PDB entry 7WE6 | electron microscopy, 3.20 A resolution | chains O and P of the 26 polymer chains in the assembly

[Chain O (and P)]
Molecule: CRISPR-associated protein Csy3
Source organism: Pseudomonas aeruginosa
Notes: chain P of this document is another copy of the same molecule, construct and numbering; everything in this record applies to it too
Reference sequence: A0A659BSG0 (A0A659BSG0_PSEAI); numbering as in UniProt (aligned over 1-342)
Amino-acid sequence (342 residues; row label = number of the first residue in the row):
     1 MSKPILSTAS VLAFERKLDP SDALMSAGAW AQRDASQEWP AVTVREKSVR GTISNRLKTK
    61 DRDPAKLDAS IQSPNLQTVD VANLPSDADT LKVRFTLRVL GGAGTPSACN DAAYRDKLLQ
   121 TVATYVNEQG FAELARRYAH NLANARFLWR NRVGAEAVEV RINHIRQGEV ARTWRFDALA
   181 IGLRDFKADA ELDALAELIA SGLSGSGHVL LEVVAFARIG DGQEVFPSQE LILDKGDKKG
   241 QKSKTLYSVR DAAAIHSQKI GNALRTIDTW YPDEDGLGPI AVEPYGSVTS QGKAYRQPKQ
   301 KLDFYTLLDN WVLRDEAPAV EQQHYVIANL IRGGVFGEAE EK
Not modelled in the structure: 1-4, 339-342 (chain P: 1-4, 340-342)

[Chain O / chain P interface]
Residue-residue contacts - 63 pairs, chain O then chain P:
  Glu15(O) with Arg150(P), salt bridge
  Arg16(O) with Glu224(P), salt bridge
  Asp19(O) with Gln223(P)
  Ser21(O) with Gly222(P); Gln223(P)
  Asp22(O) with Asn83(P)
  Arg94(O) with Ser86(P)
  Thr96(O) with Asp221(P), hydrogen bond (side chain-backbone); Gln223(P), hydrogen bond
  Leu97(O) with Gln223(P)
  Arg98(O) with Val153(P), hydrogen bond (side chain-backbone); Gly154(P), hydrogen bond (side chain-backbone); Ala155(P); Ile219(P); Gln223(P)
  Leu100(O) with Gly154(P)
  Ala108(O) with Ser290(P)
  Cys109(O) with Ser290(P), hydrogen bond (backbone-backbone); Gln291(P)
  Asn110(O) with Gln291(P)
  Arg115(O) with Gln291(P), hydrogen bond
  Arg166(O) with Glu156(P), salt bridge
  Gln167(O) with Glu156(P); Arg218(P)
  Gly168(O) with Arg218(P)
  His208(O) with Gly154(P); Glu156(P), salt bridge
  Leu210(O) with Ile219(P)
  Glu230(O) with Lys47(P); Ser48(P), hydrogen bond (side chain-backbone)
  Leu231(O) with Ser48(P), hydrogen bond (backbone-side chain); Leu76(P), hydrophobic; Gln241(P)
  Tyr247(O) with Arg45(P), hydrogen bond
  His256(O) with Ser48(P)
  Ser257(O) with Lys47(P), hydrogen bond
  Gln258(O) with Lys47(P), hydrogen bond; Ser48(P), hydrogen bond (side chain-backbone); Val49(P)
  Pro284(O) with Ser54(P)
  Tyr285(O) with Asn55(P), hydrogen bond (side chain-backbone); Arg56(P); Leu57(P), hydrogen bond (side chain-backbone)
  Ser287(O) with Ile71(P)
  Val288(O) with Ile71(P)
  Gly292(O) with Asp68(P); Gln72(P), hydrogen bond (backbone-side chain)
  Lys293(O) with Asp68(P); Ile71(P)
  Ala294(O) with Leu67(P), hydrophobic; Asp68(P), hydrogen bond (backbone-side chain); Ile71(P), hydrophobic
  Gln297(O) with Pro64(P); Asp68(P), hydrogen bond
  Pro298(O) with Lys60(P); Asp61(P)
  Lys299(O) with Asp61(P)
  Tyr305(O) with Ser54(P), hydrogen bond (side chain-backbone); Asn55(P); Arg56(P), hydrogen bond (side chain-backbone)
  Asp309(O) with Arg56(P), salt bridge
  Gly337(O) with Arg56(P), hydrogen bond (backbone-side chain)
  Glu338(O) with Arg56(P)
Other interface residues (no listed pair), chain O (47 interface residues in all): Pro20, Leu24, Leu233, Arg250, Thr289, Arg332, Val335, Phe336
Other interface residues (no listed pair), chain P (38 interface residues in all): Glu46, Thr52, Gln77, Pro85, Gly220, Gly292

[Summary]
Chain O and chain P form an interface of 47 and 38 residues respectively, with 20 hydrogen bonds and 5 salt
bridges. Among the polar pairs are Glu15(O)-Arg150(P), Arg16(O)-Glu224(P) and Arg166(O)-Glu156(P).
Both chains are CRISPR-associated protein Csy3 (Pseudomonas aeruginosa). Entry 7WE6 (Structure of
Csy-AcrIF24-dsDNA) was determined by electron microscopy together with 7ELM and 7ELN from the same study.
